PDB entry 6ZD0 | electron microscopy, 4.60 A resolution (low resolution: residue-level contacts below are approximate; hydrogen-bond / salt-bridge calls are withheld) | chains E and F of the 6 polymer chains in the assembly

Chain E:
Protein: Thiol-activated cytolysin
Organism: Streptococcus intermedius
Reference sequence: Q9LCB8 (Q9LCB8_STRIT); residues 34-532 here = UniProt positions 34-532
Chain sequence (535 residues; numbered -2 to 532; the number before each row is that of its first residue; numbers below 1 keep their minus sign (Met-2 is residue -2)):
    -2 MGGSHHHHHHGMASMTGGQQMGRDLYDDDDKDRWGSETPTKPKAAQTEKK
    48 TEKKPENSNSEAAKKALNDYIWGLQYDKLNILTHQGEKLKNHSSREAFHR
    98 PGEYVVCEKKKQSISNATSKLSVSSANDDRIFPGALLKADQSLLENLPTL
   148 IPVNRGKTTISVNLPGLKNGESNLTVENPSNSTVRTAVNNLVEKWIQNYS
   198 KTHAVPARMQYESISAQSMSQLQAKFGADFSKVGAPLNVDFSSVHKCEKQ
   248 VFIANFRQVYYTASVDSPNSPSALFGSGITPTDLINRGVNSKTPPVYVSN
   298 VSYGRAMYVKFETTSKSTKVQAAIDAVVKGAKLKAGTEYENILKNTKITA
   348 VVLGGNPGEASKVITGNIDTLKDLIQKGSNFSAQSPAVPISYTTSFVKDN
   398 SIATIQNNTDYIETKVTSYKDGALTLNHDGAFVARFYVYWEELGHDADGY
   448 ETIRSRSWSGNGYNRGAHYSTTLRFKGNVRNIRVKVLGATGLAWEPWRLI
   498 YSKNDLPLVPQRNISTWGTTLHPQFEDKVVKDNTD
Not modelled in the structure: -2 to 55, 327-334, 351-355, 529-532
Construct notes: initiating methionine (-2); expression tag (-1 to 33); engineered mutation Cys104 (Ile in Q9LCB8), Cys244 (Gly in Q9LCB8)

Chain F:
Protein: CD59 glycoprotein
Organism: Homo sapiens
Reference sequence: P13987 (CD59_HUMAN); residues 1-77 here correspond to UniProt positions 26-102 (UniProt number = residue number + 25)
Chain sequence (79 residues; numbered 0 to 78; the number before each row is that of its first residue; numbering starts at 0):
     0 MLQCYNCPNPTADCKTAVNCSSDFDACLITKAGLQVYNKCWKFEHCNFND
    50 VTTRLRENELTYYCCKKDLCNFNEQLENC
Not modelled in the structure: 0, 78
Construct notes: initiating methionine (0); expression tag (78)
Swiss-Prot annotation at these positions:
  - lipidation: Asn77 (GPI-anchor amidated asparagine)
  - glycosylation: Asn18 (N-linked (GlcNAc...) asparagine), Lys41 (N-linked (Glc) (glycation) lysine), Thr51 (O-linked (GalNAc...) threonine), Thr52 (O-linked (GalNAc...) threonine)
Reported in the primary citation:
  - post-translational modification sites: Thr51, Thr52 (citing earlier work)

Interface between chain E and chain F:
Pairs across the interface (9):
  Tyr447(E) with Lys65(F); Lys66(F)
  Glu448(E) with Cys64(F); Lys65(F)
  Thr449(E) with Cys63(F); Cys64(F)
  Ile450(E) with Cys63(F)
  Arg451(E) with Tyr61(F)
  Ser452(E) with Tyr61(F)
Interface residues without a listed pair, chain F (7 interface residues in all): Thr60, Tyr62

Overview:
The interface between chain E and chain F involves 6 residues on one side and 7 on the other. From the paper:
modification sites Thr51(F) and Thr52(F).
Chain E is Thiol-activated cytolysin (Streptococcus intermedius) and chain F is CD59 glycoprotein (Homo
sapiens); the structure, Disulfide-locked early prepore intermedilysin-CD59, was determined by electron
microscopy.
